Entry 3IYF (electron microscopy, 8.00 A resolution (low resolution: residue-level contacts below are approximate; hydrogen-bond / salt-bridge calls are withheld)); this record covers chains D and M of the 16 polymer chains in the assembly.

Chain D (and M):
Molecule: Chaperonin
From: Methanococcus maripaludis
Notes: chain M of this document is another copy of the same molecule, construct and numbering; everything in this record applies to it too
Reference sequence: Q877G8 (Q877G8_METMP); the construct has insertions or renumbered stretches relative to UniProt, so the offset changes along the chain: 1-240 = UniProt 1-240; 246-521 = UniProt 268-543
Amino-acid sequence (521 residues; each row starts with the number of its first residue):
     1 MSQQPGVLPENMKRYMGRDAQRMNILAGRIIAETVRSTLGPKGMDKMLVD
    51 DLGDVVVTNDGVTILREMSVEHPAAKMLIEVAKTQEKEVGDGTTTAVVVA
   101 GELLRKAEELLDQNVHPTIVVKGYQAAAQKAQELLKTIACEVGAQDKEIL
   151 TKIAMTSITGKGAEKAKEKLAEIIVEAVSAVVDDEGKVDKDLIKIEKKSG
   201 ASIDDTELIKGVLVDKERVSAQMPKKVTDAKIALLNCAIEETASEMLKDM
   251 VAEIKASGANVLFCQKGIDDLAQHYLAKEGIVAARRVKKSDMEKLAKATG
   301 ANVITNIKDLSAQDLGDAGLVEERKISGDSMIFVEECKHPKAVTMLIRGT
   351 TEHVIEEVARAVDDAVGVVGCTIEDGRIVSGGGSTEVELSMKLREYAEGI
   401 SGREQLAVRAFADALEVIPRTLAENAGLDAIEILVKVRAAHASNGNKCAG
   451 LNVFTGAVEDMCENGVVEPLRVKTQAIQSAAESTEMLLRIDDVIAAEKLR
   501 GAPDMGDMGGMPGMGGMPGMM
Not modelled in the structure: 1-6, 498-521
Differences from the reference sequence: linker (241-245)

How chain D and chain M interact:
Residue-residue contacts (19; chain D residue first):
  Glu-395(D) / Glu-398(M)
  Glu-398(D) / Glu-395(M)
  Ser-401(D) / Val-435(M)
  Gly-402(D) / Ile-431(M)
  Gly-402(D) / Glu-432(M)
  Arg-403(D) / Asp-429(M)
  Arg-403(D) / Ile-431(M)
  Gln-405(D) / Arg-438(M)
  Leu-406(D) / Ile-431(M)
  Arg-409(D) / Arg-394(M)
  Asp-429(D) / Arg-403(M)
  Ile-431(D) / Gly-402(M)
  Ile-431(D) / Arg-403(M)
  Ile-431(D) / Leu-406(M)
  Glu-432(D) / Gly-402(M)
  Glu-432(D) / Arg-403(M)
  Val-435(D) / Ser-401(M)
  Val-435(D) / Gln-405(M)
  Arg-438(D) / Gln-405(M)
Also at the interface, not in a pair above, chain D (15 interface residues in all): Arg-394, Arg-420
Also at the interface, not in a pair above, chain M (15 interface residues in all): Gln-113, Arg-409

Overview:
The chain D/chain M interface involves 15 residues from each chain.
Both chains are Chaperonin (Methanococcus maripaludis). Entry 3IYF (Atomic Model of the Lidless Mm-cpn in the
Open State) was determined by electron microscopy (same publication as 3LOS).
